8EG8 - chains R and I of the 8 polymer chains in the assembly; structure by electron microscopy, 3.30 A resolution.

== Chain R ==
Molecule: 17-nt RNA strand
Sequence (17 nucleotides; numbered 1 to 17; the number before each row is that of its first residue):
     1 UUUUUUGGCA UAGUUGC
Unresolved in the structure: 1-5
Bound ions: Mg2+: G16, C17 (shared with 3 residues of chain J)

== Chain I ==
Name: DNA-directed RNA polymerase subunit beta
From: Escherichia coli
Notes: EC 2.7.7.6
UniProtKB: P0A8V4 (RPOB_ECO57); numbering as in UniProt (aligned over 1-1342)
Sequence (1342 residues; numbered 1 to 1342; the number before each row is that of its first residue):
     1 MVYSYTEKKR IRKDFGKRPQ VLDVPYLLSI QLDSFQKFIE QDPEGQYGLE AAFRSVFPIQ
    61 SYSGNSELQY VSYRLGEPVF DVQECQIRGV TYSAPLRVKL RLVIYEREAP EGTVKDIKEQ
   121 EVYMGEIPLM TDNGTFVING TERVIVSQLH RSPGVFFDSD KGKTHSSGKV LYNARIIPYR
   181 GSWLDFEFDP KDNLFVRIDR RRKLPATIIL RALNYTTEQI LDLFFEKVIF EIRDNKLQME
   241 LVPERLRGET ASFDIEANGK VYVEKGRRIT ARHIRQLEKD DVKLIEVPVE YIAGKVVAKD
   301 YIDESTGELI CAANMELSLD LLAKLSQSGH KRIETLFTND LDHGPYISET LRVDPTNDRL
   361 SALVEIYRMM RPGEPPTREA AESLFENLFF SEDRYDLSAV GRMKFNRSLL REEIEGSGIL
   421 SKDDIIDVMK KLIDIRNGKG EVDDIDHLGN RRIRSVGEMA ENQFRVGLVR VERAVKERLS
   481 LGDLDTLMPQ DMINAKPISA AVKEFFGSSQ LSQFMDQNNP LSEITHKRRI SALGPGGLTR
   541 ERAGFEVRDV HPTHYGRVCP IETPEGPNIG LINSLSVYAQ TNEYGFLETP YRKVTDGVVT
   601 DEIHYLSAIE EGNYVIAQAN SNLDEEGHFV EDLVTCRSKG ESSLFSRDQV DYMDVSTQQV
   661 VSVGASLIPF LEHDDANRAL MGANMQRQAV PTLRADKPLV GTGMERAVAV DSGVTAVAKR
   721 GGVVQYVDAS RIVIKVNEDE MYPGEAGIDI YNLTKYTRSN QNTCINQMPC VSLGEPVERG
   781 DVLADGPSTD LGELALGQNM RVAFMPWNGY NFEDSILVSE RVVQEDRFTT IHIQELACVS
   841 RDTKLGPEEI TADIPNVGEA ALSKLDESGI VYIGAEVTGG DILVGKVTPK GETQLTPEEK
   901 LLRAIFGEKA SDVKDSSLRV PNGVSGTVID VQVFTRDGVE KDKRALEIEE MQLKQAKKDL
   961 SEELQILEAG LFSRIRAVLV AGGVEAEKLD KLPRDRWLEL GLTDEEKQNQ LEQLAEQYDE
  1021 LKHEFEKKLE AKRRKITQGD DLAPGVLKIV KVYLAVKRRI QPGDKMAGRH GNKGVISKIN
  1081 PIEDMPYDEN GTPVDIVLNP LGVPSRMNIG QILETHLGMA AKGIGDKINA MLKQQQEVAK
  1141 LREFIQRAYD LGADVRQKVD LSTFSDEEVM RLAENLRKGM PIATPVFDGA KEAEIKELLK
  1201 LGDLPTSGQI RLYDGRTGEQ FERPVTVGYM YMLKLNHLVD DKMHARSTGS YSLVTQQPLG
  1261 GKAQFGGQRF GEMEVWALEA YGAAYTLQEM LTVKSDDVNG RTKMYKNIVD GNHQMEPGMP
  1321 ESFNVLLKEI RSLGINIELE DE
Unresolved in the structure: 1
Residues lining bound ligands:
  - chapso (1N7), molecule 1: Gln-46, Tyr-47, Tyr-179, Asp-396, Ser-398, Ala-399, Val-400, Arg-452, Glu-458, Glu-461, Glu-583, Tyr-584
  - chapso (1N7), molecule 2: Gln-725, Tyr-726, Glu-962, Gln-965, Ile-966, Ala-969, Ser-973
Swiss-Prot annotation at these positions:
  - modified residue (N6-acetyllysine): Lys-1022, Lys-1200

== Interface between chain R and chain I ==
Residue-residue contacts - 26 pairs, chain R then chain I:
  U6(R) / Ser-1250(I)  phosphate contact
  G7(R) / Tyr-1251(I)  base contact
  G7(R) / Leu-1253(I)  base contact
  G7(R) / Leu-1259(I)  phosphate contact
  G7(R) / Gln-1264(I)  phosphate contact
  G8(R) / Ser-1252(I)  hydrogen bond to the phosphate
  G8(R) / Leu-1259(I)  phosphate contact
  G8(R) / Gln-1264(I)  phosphate contact
  U11(R) / Gln-510(I)  sugar contact
  A12(R) / Gln-510(I)  phosphate contact
  A12(R) / Gln-513(I)  hydrogen bond to the phosphate
  A12(R) / Arg-540(I)  salt bridge to the phosphate
  G13(R) / Gln-513(I)  phosphate contact
  G13(R) / Arg-540(I)  salt bridge to the phosphate
  G13(R) / Asn-568(I)  hydrogen bond to the phosphate
  G13(R) / Ile-572(I)  phosphate contact
  U14(R) / Pro-564(I)  phosphate contact
  U14(R) / Arg-687(I)  salt bridge to the phosphate
  U14(R) / Gln-688(I)  hydrogen bond to the phosphate
  U14(R) / His-1237(I)  sugar contact
  U15(R) / Gln-688(I)  hydrogen bond to the phosphate
  U15(R) / Lys-1065(I)  hydrogen bond to the phosphate
  U15(R) / His-1237(I)  sugar contact
  G16(R) / Lys-1065(I)  salt bridge to the phosphate
  G16(R) / Lys-1073(I)  salt bridge to the phosphate
  C17(R) / Lys-1073(I)  salt bridge to the phosphate
Also at the interface, not in a pair above, chain I (22 interface residues in all): Ser-509, Asp-516, Arg-529, Glu-565, Asn-684

== Summary ==
10 residues of chain R and 22 residues of chain I are in contact, with 6 hydrogen bonds and 6 salt bridges.
Among the polar pairs are G8(R)/Ser-1252(I), A12(R)/Gln-513(I) and G13(R)/Asn-568(I). Chain I binds chapso.
The Mg2+ site is built by G16(R) and C17(R).
Chain R is a 17-nt RNA strand and chain I is DNA-directed RNA polymerase subunit beta (Escherichia coli); the
structure, Cryo-EM structure of consensus elemental paused elongation complex with a folded TL, was determined
by electron microscopy (same publication as 8EG7, 8EGB, 8EH8, 8EH9, 8EHA, 8EHF and 8EHI).
